4MMS - chains B and F of the 6 polymer chains in the assembly; structure by X-ray diffraction, 2.40 A resolution.

[Chain B (and F)]
Protein: Fusion glycoprotein F1 fused with Fibritin trimerization domain
Source organism: Human respiratory syncytial virus A2
Notes: chain F of this document is another copy of the same molecule, construct and numbering; everything in this record applies to it too
UniProtKB: chimeric construct of P03420, P10104: residues 137-513 from P03420 (FUS_HRSVA) positions 137-513 (same numbers); residues 518-544 from P10104 positions 458-484 (UniProt number = residue number - 60)
Sequence (414 residues; row label = number of the first residue in the row):
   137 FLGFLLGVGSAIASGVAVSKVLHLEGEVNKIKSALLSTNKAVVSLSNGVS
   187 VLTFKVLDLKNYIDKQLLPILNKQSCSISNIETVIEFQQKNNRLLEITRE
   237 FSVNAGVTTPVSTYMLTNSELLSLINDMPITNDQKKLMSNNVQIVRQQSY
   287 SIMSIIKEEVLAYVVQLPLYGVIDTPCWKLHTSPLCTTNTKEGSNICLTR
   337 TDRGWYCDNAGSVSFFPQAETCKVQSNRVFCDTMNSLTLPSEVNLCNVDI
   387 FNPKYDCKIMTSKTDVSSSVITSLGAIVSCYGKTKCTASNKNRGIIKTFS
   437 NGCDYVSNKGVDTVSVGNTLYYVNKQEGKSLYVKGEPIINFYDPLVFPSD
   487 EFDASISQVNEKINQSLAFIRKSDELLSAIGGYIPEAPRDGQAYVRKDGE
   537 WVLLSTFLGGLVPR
Disordered / not traced: 507-550 (chain F: 506-550)
Cystine bridges: Cys313-Cys343, Cys322-Cys333, Cys358-Cys367, Cys382-Cys393, Cys416-Cys422
Differences from the reference sequence: engineered mutation Phe190 (Ser in P03420), Leu207 (Val in P03420), Val379 (Ile in P03420), Val447 (Met in P03420); linker (514-517); variant Leu539 (Phe479 in P10104); expression tag (545-550)
UniProt features mapped onto this chain:
  - region: Phe137 to Val157 (Fusion peptide)
  - glycosylation: Asn500 (N-linked (GlcNAc...) asparagine)
Reported in the primary citation:
  - conformationally variable residues (helix shift): Pro205
  - mutagenesis - S190F/V207L, F488W: increased stability
  - mutagenesis - V178N, V185E, S403C/T420C, I506K: unchanged stability

[Chain B / chain F interface]
Contacting residue pairs (53):
  Phe137(B) with Phe140(F), hydrophobic
  Ile217(B) with Ile217(F), hydrophobic
  Ile221(B) with Ile217(F), hydrophobic; Ile221(F), hydrophobic; Gln224(F)
  Gln225(B) with Gln224(F)
  Pro246(B) with Val239(F)
  Thr249(B) with Arg235(F)
  Tyr250(B) with Arg235(F), hydrogen bond
  Arg282(B) with Ser238(F)
  Gln283(B) with Val239(F), hydrogen bond (side chain-backbone); Asn240(F); Ala241(F)
  Glu328(B) with Lys390(F); Tyr391(F); Asp392(F), hydrogen bond (side chain-backbone)
  Arg339(B) with Phe140(F)
  Lys399(B) with Gln494(F); Glu497(F), salt bridge
  Thr400(B) with Leu141(F); Lys394(F), hydrogen bond; Asp489(F)
  Val402(B) with Leu373(F), hydrophobic; Leu375(F), hydrophobic
  Ser405(B) with Gly143(F); Val144(F), hydrogen bond (backbone-backbone)
  Val406(B) with Val144(F)
  Ile407(B) with Val144(F), hydrogen bond (backbone-backbone)
  Gly453(B) with Thr374(F)
  Asn454(B) with Asn345(F), hydrogen bond (side chain-backbone); Ala346(F); Ser350(F), hydrogen bond; Thr369(F); Thr374(F), hydrogen bond (backbone-side chain)
  Thr455(B) with Thr369(F), hydrogen bond (side chain-backbone); Met370(F); Ser372(F)
  Leu456(B) with Met370(F)
  Tyr457(B) with Gly143(F); Val144(F); Met370(F), hydrophobic
  Tyr458(B) with Ala149(F), hydrophobic; Ser150(F)
  Leu481(B) with Gln501(F), hydrogen bond (backbone-side chain)
  Ser485(B) with Gln494(F), hydrogen bond (backbone-side chain); Glu497(F)
  Asp486(B) with Glu487(F); Phe488(F); Asp489(F); Ala490(F); Gln494(F)
  Phe488(B) with Phe140(F), hydrophobic; Phe488(F), hydrophobic
Interface residues without a listed pair, chain B (38 interface residues in all): Glu218, Val247, Ser248, Gln279, Gly329, Met396, Ser403, Ser404, Val452, Phe505, Ile506
Interface residues without a listed pair, chain F (39 interface residues in all): Gly145, Val220, Glu232, Ser348, Phe505

[Summary]
The interface between chain B and chain F involves 38 residues on one side and 39 on the other; the contacts
include 12 hydrogen bonds and 1 salt bridge. Polar pairs include Lys399(B)-Glu497(F), Tyr250(B)-Arg235(F) and
Gln283(B)-Val239(F). The paper reports that S190F/V207L and F488W of chain B increase stability;
conformational variability at Pro205(B); 6 substitutions were tested in all.
Both chains are Fusion glycoprotein F1 fused with Fibritin trimerization domain (Human respiratory syncytial
virus A2). Entry 4MMS (Crystal Structure of Prefusion-stabilized RSV F Variant Cav1 at pH 5.5) was determined
by X-ray diffraction together with 4MMQ, 4MMR, 4MMT, 4MMU and 4MMV from the same study.
